Entry 3ZY4 (X-ray diffraction, 1.74 A resolution); this record covers chain A.

Chain A:
Protein: Putative GDP-fucose protein O-fucosyltransferase 1
Organism: Caenorhabditis elegans
Notes: EC 2.4.1.221
UniProt: Q18014 (OFUT1_CAEEL); numbering as in UniProt (aligned over 26-383)
Sequence (362 residues; numbered 22 to 383; the number before each row is that of its first residue):
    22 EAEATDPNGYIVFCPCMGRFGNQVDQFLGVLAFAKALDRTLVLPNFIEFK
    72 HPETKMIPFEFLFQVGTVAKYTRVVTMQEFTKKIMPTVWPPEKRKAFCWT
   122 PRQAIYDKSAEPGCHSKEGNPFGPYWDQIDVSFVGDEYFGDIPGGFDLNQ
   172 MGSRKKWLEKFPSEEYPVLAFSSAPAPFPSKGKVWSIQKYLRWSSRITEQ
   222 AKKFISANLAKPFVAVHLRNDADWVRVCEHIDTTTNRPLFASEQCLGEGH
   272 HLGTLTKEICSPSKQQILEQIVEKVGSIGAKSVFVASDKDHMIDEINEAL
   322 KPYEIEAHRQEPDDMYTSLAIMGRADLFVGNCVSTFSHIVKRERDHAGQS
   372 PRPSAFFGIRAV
Not modelled in the structure: 22, 72-74, 127-130, 369-371, 381-383
Sequence notes: expression tag (22-25)
Cystine bridges: C35-C37, C119-C135, C249-C281, C266-C353
Swiss-Prot annotation at these positions:
  - binding site (substrate): R40 to N43, H238 to R240, T356, F357
  - mutagenesis: N43 (N43A: Reduces enzyme activity by over 90%), R240 (R240A/K: Abolishes enzyme activity)
What the authors report for this chain:
  - binding site for sulfate ion: R240, T356
  - conformationally variable residues (order/disorder transition): A125 to G134
  - mutagenesis - R40A, N43A, R240A, R240K: increased stability
  - mutagenesis - F199A, D242A, D244A, W245A, F261A, D309N, F357A: decreased stability
  - catalytic residues: N43, R240 (proposed by the authors, not directly observed)

Overview:
From UniProt: 9 substrate-binding residues and 2 mutagenesis sites. From the paper: catalytic residues N43 and
R240; F199A, D242A and D244A, among others, reduce stability; 11 substitutions were tested in all.
Chain A is Putative GDP-fucose protein O-fucosyltransferase 1 (Caenorhabditis elegans); the structure, Crystal
structure of POFUT1 apo-form (crystal-form-I), was determined by X-ray diffraction, deposited together with
3ZY2, 3ZY3, 3ZY5 and 3ZY6.
